PDB entry 8OVG | electron microscopy, 8.47 A resolution (very low resolution: no residue pairs are listed; an interface is given only as per-side residue counts) | chains A and E of the 6 polymer chains in the assembly

Chain A (and E):
Protein: Lon protease homolog, mitochondrial
From: Homo sapiens
Notes: EC 3.4.21.53; engineered mutation(s): Y186pCMF; chain E of this document is another copy of the same molecule, construct and numbering; everything in this record applies to it too
Reference sequence: P36776 (LONM_HUMAN); numbering as in UniProt (aligned over 115-959)
Chain sequence (869 residues; numbered 91 to 959; the number before each row is that of its first residue):
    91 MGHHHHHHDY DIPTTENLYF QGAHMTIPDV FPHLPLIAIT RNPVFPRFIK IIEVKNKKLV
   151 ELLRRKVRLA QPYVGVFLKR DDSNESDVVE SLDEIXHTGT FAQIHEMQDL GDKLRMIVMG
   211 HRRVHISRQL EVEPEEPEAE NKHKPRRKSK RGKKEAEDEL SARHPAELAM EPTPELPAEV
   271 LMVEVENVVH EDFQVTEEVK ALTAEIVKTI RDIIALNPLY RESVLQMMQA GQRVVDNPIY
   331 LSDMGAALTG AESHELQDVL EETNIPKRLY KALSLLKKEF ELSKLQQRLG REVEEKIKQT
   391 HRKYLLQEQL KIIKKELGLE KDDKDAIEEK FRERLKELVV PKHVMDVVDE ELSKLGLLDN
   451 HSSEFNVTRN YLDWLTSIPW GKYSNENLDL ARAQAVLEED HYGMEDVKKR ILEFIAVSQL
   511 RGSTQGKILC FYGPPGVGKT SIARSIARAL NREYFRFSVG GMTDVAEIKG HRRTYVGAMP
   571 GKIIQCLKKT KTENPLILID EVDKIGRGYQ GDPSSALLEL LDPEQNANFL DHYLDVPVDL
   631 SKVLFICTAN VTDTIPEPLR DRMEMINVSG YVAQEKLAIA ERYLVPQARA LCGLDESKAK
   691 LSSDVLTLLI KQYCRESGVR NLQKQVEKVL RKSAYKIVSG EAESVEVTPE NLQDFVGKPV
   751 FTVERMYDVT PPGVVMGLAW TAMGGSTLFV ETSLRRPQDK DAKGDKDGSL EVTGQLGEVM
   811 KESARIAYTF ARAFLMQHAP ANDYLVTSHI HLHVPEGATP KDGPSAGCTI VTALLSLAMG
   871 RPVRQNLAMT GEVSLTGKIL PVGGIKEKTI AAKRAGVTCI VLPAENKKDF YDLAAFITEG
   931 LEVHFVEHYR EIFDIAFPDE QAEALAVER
Not modelled in the structure: 91-122, 222-271, 950-959
Modified residues: 1PA (4-(carboxymethyl)-L-phenylalanine) at position 186
Sequence notes: initiating methionine (91); expression tag (92-114); conflict 1PA_186 (Tyr in P36776)
Swiss-Prot annotation at these positions:
  - active site: Ser855, Lys898
  - binding site (ATP): Gly523 to Thr530
  - natural variant: Glu476 (E476A: In CODASS), Ser631 (S631Y: In CODASS), Ala670 (A670V: In CODASS), Arg672 (R672C: In CODASS), Pro676 (P676S: In CODASS), Arg679 (R679H: In CODASS), Arg721 (R721G: In CODASS), Ala724 (A724V: In CODASS), Pro749 (P749S: In CODASS), Gly767 (G767E: In CODASS), Ile927 (deletion: In CODASS)
  - mutagenesis: Lys529 (K529R: Abolishes ATPase activity, and presumably ATP-driven protein unfolding, but does not block access to the proteolytic active site or prevent a substrate from binding to it), Trp770 (W770A: Has low basal, but normal stimulated ATPase activity, and retains peptidase activity; W770P: Has normal basal, but low stimulated ATPase activity, and abolishes peptidase activity), Ser855 (S855A: Lacks both ATPase and protease activity, but retains DNA binding activity), Thr880 (T880V: Enhances the basal, but not the stimulated ATPase activity), Gly893 (G893A: Has low basal, but normal stimulated ATPase activity, and retains peptidase activity; G893P: Has normal basal, but low stimulated ATPase activity, and abolishes peptidase activity), Gly894 (G894A/S: Enhances the basal, but not the stimulated ATPase activity, and retains peptidase activity; G894P: Enhances the basal, but not the stimulated ATPase activity, and abolishes peptidase activity)
Reported in the primary citation:
  - catalytic residues: Ser855, Lys898 (citing earlier work)
  - post-translational modification sites: Ser173, Ser181, Tyr394 (citing earlier work)

Interface between chain A and chain E:
At this resolution (8 A) residue pairs are not listed: 6 residues of chain A and 7 of chain E lie at the interface.

In short:
Chain A and chain E form an interface of 6 and 7 residues respectively. From UniProt: active-site residues
Ser855(A) and Lys898(A), 8 ATP-binding residues and 6 mutagenesis sites on chain A. The paper reports
catalytic residues Ser855(A) and Lys898(A); modification sites Ser173(A), Ser181(A) and Tyr394(A).
Both chains are Lon protease homolog, mitochondrial (Homo sapiens). Entry 8OVG (Human Mitochondrial Lon Y186E
Mutant ADP Bound) was determined by electron microscopy together with 8OVF, 8OKA, 8OM7 and 8OJL from the same
study.
